PDB entry 5VIM | X-ray diffraction, 2.10 A resolution | chain A

# Chain A
Molecule: Methyltransferase
Source organism: Zika virus (strain Mr 766)
UniProtKB: A0A192GPS6 (A0A192GPS6_ZIKV); residues 5-265 here correspond to UniProt positions 2525-2785 (UniProt number = residue number + 2520)
Chain sequence (265 residues; row label = number of the first residue in the row):
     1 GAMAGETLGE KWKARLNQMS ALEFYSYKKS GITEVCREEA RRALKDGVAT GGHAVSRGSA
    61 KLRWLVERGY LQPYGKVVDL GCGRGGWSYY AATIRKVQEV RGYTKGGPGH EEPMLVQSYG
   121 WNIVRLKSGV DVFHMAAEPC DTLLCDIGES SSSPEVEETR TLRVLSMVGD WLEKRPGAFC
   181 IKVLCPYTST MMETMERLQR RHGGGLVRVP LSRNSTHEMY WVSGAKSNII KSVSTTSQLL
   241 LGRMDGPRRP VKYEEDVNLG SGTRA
Not modelled in the structure: 1-4
Construct notes: expression tag (1-4)
Ligand contacts: S-adenosylmethionine (SAM): Ser56, Gly58, Ser59, Gly81, Cys82, Gly83, Arg84, Gly85, Gly86, Trp87, Thr104, Lys105, His110, Glu111, Val130, Asp131, Val132, Phe133, Asp146, Ile147

# In short
Bound to chain A: S-adenosylmethionine.
Chain A is Methyltransferase (Zika virus (strain Mr 766)); the structure, Crystal structure of the Zika virus
NS5 methyltransferase, was determined by X-ray diffraction, deposited together with 5VI7.
